Entry 7KBK (X-ray diffraction, 2.09 A resolution); this record covers chains A and C of the 3 polymer chains in the assembly.

Chain A:
Molecule: Ricin
From: Ricinus communis
Notes: EC 3.2.2.22
UniProtKB: P02879 (RICI_RICCO); residues 1-267 here correspond to UniProt positions 36-302 (UniProt number = residue number + 35)
Amino-acid sequence (267 residues; numbered 1 to 267; the number before each row is that of its first residue):
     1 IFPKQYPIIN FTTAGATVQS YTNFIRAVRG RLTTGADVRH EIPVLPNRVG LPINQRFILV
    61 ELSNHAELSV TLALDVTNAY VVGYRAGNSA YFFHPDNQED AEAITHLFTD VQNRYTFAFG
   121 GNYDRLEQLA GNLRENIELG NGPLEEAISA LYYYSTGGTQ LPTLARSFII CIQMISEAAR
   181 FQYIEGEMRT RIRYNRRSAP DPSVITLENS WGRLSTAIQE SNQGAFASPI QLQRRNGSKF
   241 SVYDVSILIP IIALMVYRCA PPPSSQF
Disordered / not traced: 1-3, 262-267
Covalently attached groups: glycan linked to Asn-10

Chain C:
Molecule: VHH antibody V6E11
From: Vicugna pacos
Notes: antibody fragment or engineered binder
Amino-acid sequence (134 residues; each row starts with the number of its first residue):
     1 QLQLAESGGG LVQAGGSLNL SCIASRRTLS TSFMAWFRQV PGKEREFVAA LRSSDGRPYY
    61 GDSVKGRFTV SRDNANTVYL QMNSLKPEDT AIYYCALNRG YSGTGYPSKQ YEYNDWGQGT
   121 QVTVSSEPKT PKPQ
Disordered / not traced: 1, 76, 127-134
Cystine bridges: Cys-22/Cys-95

How chain A and chain C interact:
Residue-residue contacts (19):
  Ala-14(A) with Leu-29(C)
  Gly-15(A) with Leu-29(C)
  Thr-17(A) with Ser-53(C); Ser-54(C)
  Val-18(A) with Ser-54(C), hydrogen bond (backbone-backbone)
  Gln-19(A) with Ser-54(C); Asp-55(C), hydrogen bond (side chain-backbone)
  Ile-192(A) with Ser-54(C)
  Arg-193(A) with Arg-52(C); Ser-54(C), hydrogen bond (backbone-side chain); Asp-55(C), salt bridge
  Tyr-194(A) with Arg-52(C); Ser-102(C); Gly-103(C), hydrogen bond (backbone-backbone); Thr-104(C)
  Asn-195(A) with Tyr-101(C), hydrogen bond (side chain-backbone); Ser-102(C), hydrogen bond (backbone-side chain)
  Arg-196(A) with Ser-102(C); Thr-104(C)
Interface residues without a listed pair, chain A (11 interface residues in all): His-65
Interface residues without a listed pair, chain C (10 interface residues in all): Gly-100

Overview:
The interface between chain A and chain C involves 11 residues on one side and 10 on the other, with 6
hydrogen bonds and 1 salt bridge. Polar contacts include Arg-193(A)/Asp-55(C), Gln-19(A)/Asp-55(C) and
Arg-193(A)/Ser-54(C).
Chain A is Ricin (Ricinus communis) and chain C is VHH antibody V6E11 (Vicugna pacos); the structure, Ricin
bound to VHH antibody V6E11, was determined by X-ray diffraction (same publication as 7KBI, 7KC9, 7KD0, 7KD2
and 7KDM).
